8JBE - chains A and B of the 3 polymer chains in the assembly; structure by electron microscopy, 3.25 A resolution.

# Chain A
Protein: MIP05619p
UniProtKB: C0HDN5 (C0HDN5_DROME); residues 1-642 here correspond to UniProt positions 11-652 (UniProt number = residue number + 10)
Sequence (642 residues; each row starts with the number of its first residue):
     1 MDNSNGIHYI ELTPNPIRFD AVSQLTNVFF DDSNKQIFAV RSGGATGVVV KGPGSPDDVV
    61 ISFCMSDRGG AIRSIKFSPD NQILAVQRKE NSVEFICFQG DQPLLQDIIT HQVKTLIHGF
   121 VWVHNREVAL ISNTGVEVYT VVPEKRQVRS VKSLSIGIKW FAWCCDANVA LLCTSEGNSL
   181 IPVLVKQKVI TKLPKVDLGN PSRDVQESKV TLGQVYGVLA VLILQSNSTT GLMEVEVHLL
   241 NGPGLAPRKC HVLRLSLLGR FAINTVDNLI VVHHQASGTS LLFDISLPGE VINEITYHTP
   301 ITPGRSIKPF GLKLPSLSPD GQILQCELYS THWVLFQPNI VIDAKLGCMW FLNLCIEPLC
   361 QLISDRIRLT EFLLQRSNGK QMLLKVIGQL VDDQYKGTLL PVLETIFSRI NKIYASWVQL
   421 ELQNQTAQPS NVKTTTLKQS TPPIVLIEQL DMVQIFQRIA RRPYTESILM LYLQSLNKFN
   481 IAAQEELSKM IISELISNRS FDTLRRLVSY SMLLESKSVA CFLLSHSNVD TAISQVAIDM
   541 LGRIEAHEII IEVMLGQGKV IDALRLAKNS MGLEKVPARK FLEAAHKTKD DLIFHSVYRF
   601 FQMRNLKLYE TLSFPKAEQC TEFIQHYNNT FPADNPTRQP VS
Disordered / not traced: 1-5, 312-328, 398-405, 429-440, 634-642

# Chain B
Protein: Caffeine, calcium, zinc sensitivity 1
UniProtKB: Q9VZL5 (Q9VZL5_DROME); residue numbers follow UniProt; this construct covers 1-485
Sequence (485 residues; each row starts with the number of its first residue):
     1 MAKLLQRVEI TLRSFYIFNS TFGQVEGEEH KKVLFYHPND IELNTKIKDV GLSEAIIRFT
    61 GTFTSEDDCQ ALHTQKTTQL FYQPEPGYWL VLVLNVPKEV RLKEGVEVAD YRGAEISDRI
   121 YRAILRQCYQ MFRFQNGCFS SCGSEEPNPD KRRELLCQKL LQFYDQHLTN LRDPAQCDII
   181 DMLHSIQYLP LDKTLFLRAQ NFGTLCETFP DIKESIMLYQ EQVLCGGKLS PEDLHCVHSY
   241 VVQHVLKVEA SSSTIAVSPS LKRSISECQV GGFVRSRQKV AGDEHDAVNE EDHPMKVYVT
   301 LDKEAKPYYL LIYRALHITL CLFLNADQVA PKQDLYDDLH AYMAPQLTSL ARDISSELTK
   361 EAVGAAGQDN SSGNSETAPK YLFINEQSLQ HHTNFQRHLP QGLPRNVLSI IADLANGSGK
   421 AEMESAPAEE VQVKTTNDYW IVKRRCNYRQ YYVILCNSKA TLLDVTQEAR RIFEQELTDD
   481 VFFDK
Disordered / not traced: 1-5, 102-107, 141-147, 167-172, 249-270, 278-293, 362-377, 396-405, 420-425

# Interface between chain A and chain B
Contacting residue pairs (31):
  Tyr395(A) - Glu207(B)  hydrogen bond
  Phe407(A) - Tyr342(B)
  Ser467(A) - Glu207(B)  hydrogen bond
  Met470(A) - Gln200(B)
  Asn477(A) - Lys193(B)
  Asn498(A) - Lys228(B)
  Arg499(A) - Lys228(B)
  Asp502(A) - Gly226(B)
  Arg505(A) - Gln387(B)
  Arg505(A) - Ser388(B)
  Arg506(A) - Leu189(B)  hydrogen bond (side chain-backbone)
  Arg506(A) - Leu191(B)
  Arg506(A) - Phe196(B)
  Arg506(A) - Leu224(B)
  Tyr510(A) - Leu191(B)  hydrogen bond (side chain-backbone)
  Tyr510(A) - Asp192(B)
  Tyr510(A) - Phe196(B)  hydrophobic
  Met512(A) - Lys193(B)
  Met512(A) - Leu197(B)  hydrophobic
  Thr531(A) - Gln387(B)  hydrogen bond
  Ala532(A) - Gln387(B)
  Gln535(A) - Asn385(B)
  Gln535(A) - Gln387(B)
  Gln535(A) - Asn447(B)
  Gln535(A) - Tyr448(B)
  Gln535(A) - Arg449(B)
  Asp539(A) - Asn447(B)  hydrogen bond
  Asp539(A) - Arg449(B)  salt bridge
  Arg543(A) - Asp479(B)  salt bridge
  Asp562(A) - Pro427(B)
  Leu566(A) - Phe483(B)  hydrophobic
Also at the interface, not in a pair above, chain A (31 interface residues in all): Gly397, Tyr464, Leu471, Gln474, Thr503, Leu507, Asp530, Ile538, His547, Ile550, Lys559, Asn569
Also at the interface, not in a pair above, chain B (30 interface residues in all): Tyr188, Pro190, Thr194, Arg198, Asn201, Val223, Cys225, Ala428, Lys485

# Overview
31 residues of chain A face 30 of chain B across their interface, with 6 hydrogen bonds and 2 salt bridges.
Among the polar pairs are Asp539(A)-Arg449(B), Arg543(A)-Asp479(B) and Tyr395(A)-Glu207(B).
Here chain A is MIP05619p and chain B is Caffeine, calcium, zinc sensitivity 1. Entry 8JBE (CryoEM Structure
of metazoan Mon1-Ccz1-RMC1 complex) was determined by electron microscopy.
